Entry 5KSS (X-ray diffraction, 2.82 A resolution); this record covers chains A and B.

== Chain A (and B) ==
Protein: 5'-nucleotidase SurE
Source organism: Xylella fastidiosa (strain 9a5c)
Notes: EC 3.1.3.5; chain B of this document is another copy of the same molecule, construct and numbering; everything in this record applies to it too
UniProtKB: Q9PF20 (SURE_XYLFA); residues 1-262 here = UniProt positions 1-262
Amino-acid sequence (270 residues; row label = number of the first residue in the row):
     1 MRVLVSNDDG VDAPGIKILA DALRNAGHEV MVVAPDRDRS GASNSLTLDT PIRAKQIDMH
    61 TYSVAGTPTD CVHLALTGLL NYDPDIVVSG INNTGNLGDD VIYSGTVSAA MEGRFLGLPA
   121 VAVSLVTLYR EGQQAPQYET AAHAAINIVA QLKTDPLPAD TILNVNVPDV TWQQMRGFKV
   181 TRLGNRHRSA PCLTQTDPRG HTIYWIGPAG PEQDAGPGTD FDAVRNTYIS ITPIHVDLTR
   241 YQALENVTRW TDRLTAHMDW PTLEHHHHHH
Disordered / not traced: 130-132, 256-270 (chain B: 129-134, 210-211, 258-270)
Sequence notes: expression tag (263-270)
UniProt features mapped onto this chain:
  - binding site (a divalent metal cation): Asp8, Asp9, Ser40, Asn92
Bound ions: Mn2+: Asp9, Asn92

== Interface between chain A and chain B ==
Contacting residue pairs (158; chain A residue first):
  Gly41(A) with Ala42(B); Ser43(B), hydrogen bond (backbone-backbone)
  Ala42(A) with Gly41(B); Ala42(B); Ser43(B)
  Ser43(A) with Gly41(B), hydrogen bond (backbone-backbone); Ala42(B); Ser43(B)
  Asn44(A) with Tyr103(B)
  Ser45(A) with Tyr103(B)
  Leu46(A) with His187(B); Ile206(B), hydrophobic
  Thr47(A) with Ile206(B)
  Leu48(A) with Arg186(B); His187(B); Trp205(B); Ile206(B), hydrophobic
  Asp49(A) with Trp205(B)
  Thr50(A) with Trp205(B)
  Pro51(A) with Ile203(B), hydrophobic; Tyr204(B); Trp205(B)
  Ile52(A) with Ile203(B); Tyr204(B), hydrogen bond (backbone-backbone); Ile206(B), hydrophobic
  Arg53(A) with Asp197(B), salt bridge; His201(B); Ile203(B)
  Ala54(A) with Tyr204(B), hydrophobic
  Thr69(A) with Tyr103(B)
  Asp70(A) with Ile206(B)
  His73(A) with His187(B); Ala190(B); Ile206(B)
  Leu74(A) with Cys192(B), hydrophobic; Tyr204(B), hydrophobic; Ile206(B), hydrophobic
  Thr77(A) with Ala190(B); Pro191(B); Cys192(B), hydrogen bond (backbone-backbone)
  Gly78(A) with Cys192(B)
  Leu79(A) with Cys192(B); Tyr204(B), hydrophobic
  Asp99(A) with Phe115(B)
  Ile102(A) with Phe115(B), hydrophobic; Leu238(B), hydrophobic
  Tyr103(A) with Asn44(B); Ser45(B); Thr69(B); Ser108(B), hydrogen bond (side chain-backbone); Met111(B)
  Ser108(A) with Tyr103(B), hydrogen bond (backbone-side chain)
  Met111(A) with Ile102(B), hydrophobic; Tyr103(B)
  Phe115(A) with Asp99(B); Asn185(B); Arg188(B)
  Leu116(A) with Arg188(B)
  Asn147(A) with Leu254(B)
  Ile148(A) with Trp250(B), hydrophobic
  Gln151(A) with Trp250(B); Arg253(B); Leu254(B)
  Leu152(A) with Trp250(B)
  Asp155(A) with Trp250(B); Arg253(B), salt bridge
  Leu157(A) with Asn246(B); Val247(B), hydrophobic; Trp250(B), hydrophobic
  Pro158(A) with Asn246(B)
  Asp160(A) with Arg240(B), salt bridge
  Thr161(A) with Arg240(B)
  Phe178(A) with Thr251(B)
  Val180(A) with Leu244(B), hydrophobic; Val247(B); Thr248(B); Thr251(B)
  Thr181(A) with Leu244(B)
  Arg182(A) with Thr239(B); Tyr241(B)
  Leu183(A) with Asp237(B); Leu238(B), hydrophobic; Thr239(B), hydrogen bond (backbone-side chain)
  Asn185(A) with Phe115(B)
  His187(A) with Leu48(B); His73(B)
  Arg188(A) with Phe115(B)
  Ala190(A) with His73(B); Thr77(B)
  Cys192(A) with Leu74(B), hydrophobic; Thr77(B), hydrogen bond (backbone-backbone)
  Asp197(A) with Arg53(B), salt bridge
  His201(A) with Arg53(B)
  Ile203(A) with Pro51(B), hydrophobic; Ile52(B); Arg53(B)
  Tyr204(A) with Pro51(B); Ile52(B), hydrogen bond (backbone-backbone); Ala54(B), hydrophobic; Leu79(B), hydrophobic
  Trp205(A) with Leu48(B); Asp49(B); Thr50(B); Pro51(B)
  Ile206(A) with Leu46(B), hydrophobic; Thr47(B); Leu48(B), hydrophobic; Ile52(B), hydrophobic; Asp70(B); His73(B); Leu74(B), hydrophobic
  Ile231(A) with Trp250(B), hydrophobic
  Pro233(A) with Thr239(B); Arg240(B), hydrogen bond (backbone-backbone); Leu244(B), hydrophobic; Val247(B), hydrophobic
  Ile234(A) with Leu238(B); Arg240(B)
  His235(A) with His235(B); Asp237(B); Leu238(B), hydrogen bond (backbone-backbone); Thr239(B), hydrogen bond (side chain-backbone); Arg240(B), hydrogen bond
  Asp237(A) with Leu183(B); His235(B)
  Leu238(A) with Ile102(B), hydrophobic; Leu183(B), hydrophobic; Ile234(B); His235(B), hydrogen bond (backbone-backbone)
  Thr239(A) with Arg182(B); Leu183(B), hydrogen bond (side chain-backbone); Thr232(B); Pro233(B); His235(B), hydrogen bond (backbone-side chain)
  Arg240(A) with Asp160(B), salt bridge; Thr161(B); Pro233(B), hydrogen bond (backbone-backbone); Ile234(B); His235(B), hydrogen bond
  Tyr241(A) with Arg182(B)
  Leu244(A) with Val180(B), hydrophobic; Thr181(B); Pro233(B), hydrophobic
  Asn246(A) with Pro158(B)
  Val247(A) with Val180(B); Pro233(B), hydrophobic
  Thr248(A) with Val180(B)
  Trp250(A) with Ile148(B), hydrophobic; Gln151(B), hydrogen bond (side chain-backbone); Leu152(B); Asp155(B), hydrogen bond (side chain-backbone)
  Thr251(A) with Phe178(B); Val180(B)
  Arg253(A) with Gln151(B), hydrogen bond (backbone-side chain); Asp155(B), salt bridge
  Leu254(A) with Asn147(B); Gln151(B); Phe178(B), hydrophobic
Interface residues without a listed pair, chain A (78 interface residues in all): Val101, Leu163, Lys179, Pro191, Thr232, Gln242, Ala243, Thr255
Interface residues without a listed pair, chain B (79 interface residues in all): Val101, Leu116, Leu163, Gly177, Thr202, Ile231, Val236, Gln242, Ala243, Thr255

== In short ==
78 residues of chain A face 79 of chain B across their interface, with 21 hydrogen bonds and 6 salt bridges.
Polar contacts include Arg53(A)-Asp197(B), Asp155(A)-Arg253(B) and Asp160(A)-Arg240(B). Asp9(A) and Asn92(A)
coordinate Mn2+. UniProt lists 4 divalent metal cation-binding residues on chain A.
Chain A and chain B are both 5'-nucleotidase SurE (Xylella fastidiosa (strain 9a5c)); the structure,
Stationary phase survival protein E (SurE) from Xylella fastidiosa - XFSurE-Ds (Dimer Smaller), was determined
by X-ray diffraction (same publication as 5KSQ, 5KSR and 5KST).
